Entry 8DR3 (electron microscopy, 2.20 A resolution); this record covers chains A and E of the 12 polymer chains in the assembly.

Chain A:
Name: Replication factor C subunit 1
From: Saccharomyces cerevisiae
Reference sequence: P38630 (RFC1_YEAST); residue numbers follow UniProt; this construct covers 1-861
Chain sequence (918 residues; each row starts with the number of its first residue):
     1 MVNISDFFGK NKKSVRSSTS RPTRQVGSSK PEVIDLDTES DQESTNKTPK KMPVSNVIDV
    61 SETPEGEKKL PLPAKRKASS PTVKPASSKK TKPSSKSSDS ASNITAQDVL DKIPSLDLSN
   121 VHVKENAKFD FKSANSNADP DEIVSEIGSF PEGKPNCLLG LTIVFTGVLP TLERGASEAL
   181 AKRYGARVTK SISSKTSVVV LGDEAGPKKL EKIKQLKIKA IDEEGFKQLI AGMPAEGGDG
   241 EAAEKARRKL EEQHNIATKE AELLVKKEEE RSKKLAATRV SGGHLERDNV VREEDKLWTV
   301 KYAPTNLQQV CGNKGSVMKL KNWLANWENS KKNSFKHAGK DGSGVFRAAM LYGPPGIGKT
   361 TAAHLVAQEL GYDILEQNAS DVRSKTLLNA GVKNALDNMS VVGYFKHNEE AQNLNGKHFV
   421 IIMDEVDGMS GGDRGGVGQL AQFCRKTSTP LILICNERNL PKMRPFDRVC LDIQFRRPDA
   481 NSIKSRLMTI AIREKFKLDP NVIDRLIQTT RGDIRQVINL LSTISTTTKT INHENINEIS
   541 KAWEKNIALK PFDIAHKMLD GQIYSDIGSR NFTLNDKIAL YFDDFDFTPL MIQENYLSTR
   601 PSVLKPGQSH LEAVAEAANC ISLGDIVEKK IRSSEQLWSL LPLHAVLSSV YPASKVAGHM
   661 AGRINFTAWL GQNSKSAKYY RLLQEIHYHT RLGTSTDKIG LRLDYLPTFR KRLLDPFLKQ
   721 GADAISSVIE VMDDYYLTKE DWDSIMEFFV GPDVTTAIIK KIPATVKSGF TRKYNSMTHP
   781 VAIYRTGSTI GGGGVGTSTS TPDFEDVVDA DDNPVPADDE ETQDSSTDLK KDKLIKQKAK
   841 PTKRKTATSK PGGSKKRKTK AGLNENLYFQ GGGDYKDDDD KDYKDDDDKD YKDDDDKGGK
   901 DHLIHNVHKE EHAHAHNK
Not modelled in the structure: 1-102, 119-148, 282-287, 408-412, 787-918
Construct notes: expression tag (862-918)
Ion coordination: Mg2+: T360 (together with ATP-gamma-S)
Ligand contacts: ATP-gamma-S (AGS; phosphothiophosphoric acid-adenylate ester): T299, Y302, A303, P304, Q309, V310, C311, P354, P355, G356, I357, G358, K359, T360, T361, N456, R486, I514, R515, I518
Curated features (UniProtKB/Swiss-Prot):
  - motif (Nuclear localization signal): K830 to L834, K855 to K860
  - binding site (ATP): T299, C311, G353 to T361, N456
  - modified residue: T38 (Phosphothreonine), S40 (Phosphoserine), T63 (Phosphothreonine)
  - mutagenesis: D427 (D427H: In cs mutant CDC44-2; causes cell cycle arrest), G436 (G436R: In cs mutant CDC44-3/4; causes cell cycle arrest), G512 (G512A: In cs mutant CDC44-9; no effect), D513 (D513N: In cs mutants CDC44-1/5/8 and CDC44-9; causes cell cycle arrest)
What the authors report for this chain:
  - binding site for the 13-nt DNA strand: G167, R174, K208, K209, K314, G315, H556, I664
  - binding site for the 13-nt DNA strand: T189, K190, S191, S193, S194, N459, Q474, R477, F552, F587, F666, L670

Chain E:
Name: Replication factor C subunit 5
From: Saccharomyces cerevisiae
Reference sequence: P38251 (RFC5_YEAST); residues 1-354 here = UniProt positions 1-354
Chain sequence (354 residues; each row starts with the number of its first residue):
     1 MSLWVDKYRP KSLNALSHNE ELTNFLKSLS DQPRDLPHLL LYGPNGTGKK TRCMALLESI
    61 FGPGVYRLKI DVRQFVTASN RKLELNVVSS PYHLEITPSD MGNNDRIVIQ ELLKEVAQME
   121 QVDFQDSKDG LAHRYKCVII NEANSLTKDA QAALRRTMEK YSKNIRLIMV CDSMSPIIAP
   181 IKSRCLLIRC PAPSDSEIST ILSDVVTNER IQLETKDILK RIAQASNGNL RVSLLMLESM
   241 ALNNELALKS SSPIIKPDWI IVIHKLTRKI VKERSVNSLI ECRAVLYDLL AHCIPANIIL
   301 KELTFSLLDV ETLNTTNKSS IIEYSSVFDE RLSLGNKAIF HLEGFIAKVM CCLD
Ligand contacts:
  - ATP-gamma-S (AGS; phosphothiophosphoric acid-adenylate ester): R155, E159, P180, R184
  - GDP (guanosine-5'-diphosphate): V5, Y8, R9, P10, A15, L16, S17, H18, P44, N45, G46, T47, G48, K49, K50, T51, R52, I201, L230, R231, L234
Curated features (UniProtKB/Swiss-Prot):
  - binding site (ATP): V5, S17, G43 to T51, R231

Chain A / chain E interface:
Pairs across the interface (110; chain A residue first):
  Q593(A) with R283(E), hydrogen bond (backbone-side chain); F340(E); E343(E), hydrogen bond
  E594(A) with R283(E), salt bridge
  Y596(A) with R283(E); E343(E), hydrogen bond
  L597(A) with V276(E); L279(E), hydrophobic; I280(E); R283(E); E343(E)
  H610(A) with V276(E)
  L611(A) with C351(E), hydrogen bond (backbone-side chain)
  E612(A) with C351(E)
  V614(A) with L279(E), hydrophobic
  A615(A) with A347(E), hydrophobic; C351(E), hydrophobic
  A618(A) with G344(E)
  N619(A) with R331(E), hydrogen bond
  I621(A) with F340(E), hydrophobic
  S622(A) with R331(E), hydrogen bond; H341(E), hydrogen bond
  L623(A) with R331(E)
  D625(A) with G335(E); N336(E), hydrogen bond (side chain-backbone); K337(E), hydrogen bond (side chain-backbone); F340(E); H341(E), salt bridge
  I626(A) with R331(E); L334(E)
  E628(A) with K337(E), salt bridge
  K629(A) with S333(E); L334(E); G335(E), hydrogen bond (side chain-backbone); N336(E)
  W669(A) with Y287(E); K337(E); I339(E)
  Q672(A) with Y287(E); A291(E)
  K675(A) with A291(E); H292(E)
  S676(A) with L290(E); A291(E)
  Y679(A) with A291(E); C293(E)
  Y680(A) with C293(E)
  L683(A) with C293(E), hydrophobic
  Q684(A) with D100(E)
  Y688(A) with I70(E); N86(E); D100(E), hydrogen bond
  R691(A) with K50(E); V88(E); E95(E), salt bridge
  L692(A) with L68(E), hydrophobic; I70(E), hydrophobic
  G693(A) with D6(E); R9(E), hydrogen bond (backbone-side chain)
  T694(A) with D6(E)
  S695(A) with D6(E); R9(E); K50(E); R231(E)
  T696(A) with R231(E)
  D697(A) with E142(E)
  I699(A) with P295(E), hydrophobic
  R702(A) with D258(E), salt bridge; H292(E), hydrogen bond (side chain-backbone); C293(E); I294(E)
  L703(A) with W259(E); I294(E), hydrophobic
  D704(A) with R231(E), salt bridge; V232(E); L235(E)
  Y705(A) with V5(E); D6(E), hydrogen bond; R231(E); L235(E)
  T708(A) with L3(E); L235(E), hydrogen bond (side chain-backbone); E238(E); S239(E), hydrogen bond
  F709(A) with L3(E), hydrophobic
  K711(A) with S239(E); N243(E), hydrogen bond; I255(E)
  R712(A) with L3(E); E238(E), salt bridge; L242(E)
  V731(A) with M1(E)
  D734(A) with M1(E); S2(E)
  Y735(A) with S2(E), hydrogen bond; L3(E), hydrogen bond (side chain-backbone); D6(E), hydrogen bond
  E747(A) with H292(E)
  F748(A) with H292(E); C293(E), hydrophobic
  F749(A) with D258(E)
  V750(A) with D258(E), hydrogen bond (backbone-side chain); D288(E); H292(E)
  G751(A) with V262(E)
  D753(A) with D258(E)
  I783(A) with I70(E), hydrophobic; N86(E)
  R785(A) with V72(E); E84(E), salt bridge
Other interface residues (no listed pair), chain A (64 interface residues in all): L590, E616, S634, A668, P707, D715, K719, P752, A782, Y784
Other interface residues (no listed pair), chain E (64 interface residues in all): W4, T51, T97, D149, E245, P257, I261, R274, S275, F328, K348, M350

Overview:
The chain A/chain E interface involves 64 residues from each chain, with 21 hydrogen bonds and 8 salt bridges.
Among the polar pairs are E594(A)-R283(E), D625(A)-H341(E) and E628(A)-K337(E). Chain A binds ATP-gamma-S.
Ligands of chain E: ATP-gamma-S and GDP. From the paper: a binding site for the 13-nt DNA strand at G167(A),
R174(A) and K208(A) among others.
Chain A is Replication factor C subunit 1 and chain E is Replication factor C subunit 5, both from
Saccharomyces cerevisiae; the structure, Closed state of RFC:PCNA bound to a 3' ss/dsDNA junction (DNA2) with
NTD, was determined by electron microscopy together with 8DQW, 8DQX, 8DQZ, 8DR0, 8DR1, 8DR4 and 3 further
entries from the same study.
